PDB entry 7CH8 | electron microscopy, 3.90 A resolution | chains I and K of the 12 polymer chains in the assembly

== Chain I ==
Name: Probable ATP-binding component of ABC transporter
Organism: Pseudomonas aeruginosa (strain ATCC 15692 / DSM 22644 / CIP 104116 / JCM 14847 / LMG 12228 / 1C / PRS 101 / PAO1)
UniProt: Q9HVW1 (Q9HVW1_PSEAE); residue numbers follow UniProt; this construct covers 1-269
Chain sequence (269 residues; each row starts with the number of its first residue):
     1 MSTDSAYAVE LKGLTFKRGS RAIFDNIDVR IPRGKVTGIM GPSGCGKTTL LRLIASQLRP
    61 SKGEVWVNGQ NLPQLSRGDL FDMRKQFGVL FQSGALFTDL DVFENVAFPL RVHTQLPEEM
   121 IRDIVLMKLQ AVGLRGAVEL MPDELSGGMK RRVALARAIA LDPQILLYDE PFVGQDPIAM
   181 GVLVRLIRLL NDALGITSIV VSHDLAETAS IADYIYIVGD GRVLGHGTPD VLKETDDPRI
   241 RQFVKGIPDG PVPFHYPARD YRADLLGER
Disordered / not traced: 1-5, 42, 171, 176, 268-269
Ion coordination: Mg2+: T48 (together with ADP metavanadate)
Residues lining bound ligands: ADP metavanadate (AD9): R18, R21, I23, S43, G44, G46, K47, T48, T49, R52, H203

== Chain K ==
Name: STAS domain-containing protein
Organism: Pseudomonas aeruginosa (strain ATCC 15692 / DSM 22644 / CIP 104116 / JCM 14847 / LMG 12228 / 1C / PRS 101 / PAO1)
UniProt: Q9HVW5 (Q9HVW5_PSEAE); numbering as in UniProt (aligned over 1-102)
Chain sequence (102 residues; numbered 1 to 102; the number before each row is that of its first residue):
     1 MSQASLREGA AGELQLAGVL DYSSGPALRE QGGRLIRASQ AAELVVDCSA VERSSSVGIS
    61 LLLAFIRDAR KAGKVLSVRA LPDDMREIAK VSSLLEILPL QE
Disordered / not traced: 1-2, 101-102

== Interface between chain I and chain K ==
Residue-residue contacts (23; chain I residue first):
  K85(I) - Y22(K)
  T114(I) - Y22(K)
  Q115(I) - P26(K)
  L116(I) - P26(K)
  P117(I) - R29(K)
  E119(I) - R29(K)  salt bridge
  E119(I) - R67(K)  salt bridge
  M120(I) - R29(K)
  M120(I) - S60(K)  hydrogen bond (backbone-side chain)
  D123(I) - S60(K)  hydrogen bond
  D123(I) - R67(K)  salt bridge
  I124(I) - V57(K)  hydrophobic
  I124(I) - S60(K)
  M127(I) - I59(K)  hydrophobic
  M127(I) - S92(K)  hydrogen bond (backbone-side chain)
  K128(I) - S56(K)
  Q130(I) - S92(K)
  A131(I) - V91(K)  hydrophobic
  A131(I) - S92(K)  hydrogen bond (backbone-side chain)
  D162(I) - S55(K)  hydrogen bond
  D162(I) - S56(K)  hydrogen bond (side chain-backbone)
  D162(I) - I88(K)
  A193(I) - E87(K)
Also at the interface, not in a pair above, chain I (17 interface residues in all): D82, H113
Also at the interface, not in a pair above, chain K (16 interface residues in all): L61, A64, S93

== In short ==
17 residues of chain I face 16 of chain K across their interface; the contacts include 6 hydrogen bonds and 3
salt bridges. Among the polar pairs are E119(I)-R29(K), E119(I)-R67(K) and D123(I)-R67(K). Ligands of chain I:
ADP metavanadate.
Here chain I is Probable ATP-binding component of ABC transporter and chain K is STAS domain-containing
protein, both from Pseudomonas aeruginosa (strain ATCC 15692 / DSM 22644 / CIP 104116 / JCM 14847 / LMG 12228
/ 1C / PRS 101 / PAO1). Entry 7CH8 (Cryo-EM structure of P.aeruginosa MlaFEBD with ADP-V) was determined by
electron microscopy together with 7CH9, 7CH6, 7CH7 and 7CHA from the same study.
